PDB entry 7SK8 | electron microscopy, 3.30 A resolution | chains A and F of the 6 polymer chains in the assembly

Chain A:
Name: Atypical chemokine receptor 3
Organism: Homo sapiens
UniProt: P25106 (ACKR3_HUMAN); residue numbers follow UniProt; this construct covers 2-362
Amino-acid sequence (393 residues; numbered -1 to 391; the number before each row is that of its first residue; numbers below 1 keep their minus sign (Gly-1 is residue -1)):
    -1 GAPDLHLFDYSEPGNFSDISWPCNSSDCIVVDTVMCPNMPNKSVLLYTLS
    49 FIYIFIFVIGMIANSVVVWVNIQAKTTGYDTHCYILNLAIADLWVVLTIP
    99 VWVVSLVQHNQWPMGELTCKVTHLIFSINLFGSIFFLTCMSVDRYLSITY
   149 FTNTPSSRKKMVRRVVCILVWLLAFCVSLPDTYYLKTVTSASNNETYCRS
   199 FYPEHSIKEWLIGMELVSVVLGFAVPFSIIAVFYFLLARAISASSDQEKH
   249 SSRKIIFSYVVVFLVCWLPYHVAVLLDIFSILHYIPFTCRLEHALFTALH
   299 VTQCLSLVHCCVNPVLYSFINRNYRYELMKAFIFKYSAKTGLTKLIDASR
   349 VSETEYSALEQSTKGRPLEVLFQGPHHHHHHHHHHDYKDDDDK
Not modelled in the structure: -1 to 25, 332-391
Differences from the reference sequence: cloning artifact (-1 to 1); expression tag (363-391)
Cystine bridges: Cys117-Cys196
Ligand contacts:
  - GJ9 ((1R)-4-[7-(3-carboxypropoxy)-6-methylquinolin-8-yl]-1-{[2-(4-hydroxypiperidin-1-yl)-1,3-thiazol-4-yl]methyl}-1,4-diazepan-1-ium): Tyr51, Trp100, Ser103, Asn108, Trp110, His121, Phe124, Ser125, Leu128, Phe129, Ile132, Asp179, Ser216, Gly220, Trp265, Tyr268, His269, Gln301, Ser304, Leu305
  - Lauryl Maltose Neopentyl Glycol (LMN): Val140, Tyr143, Leu144, Tyr148, Ile227, Val230, Phe231, Leu234
Swiss-Prot annotation at these positions:
  - region: Tyr324 to Lys362 (C-terminal cytoplasmic tail)
  - modified residue (Phosphoserine): Ser347, Ser350, Ser355
  - glycosylation (N-linked (GlcNAc...) asparagine): Asn13, Asn22, Asn39
  - natural variant: Val258 (V258M: In OCABSN)
  - mutagenesis: Ser145 (S145A: Does not result in CXCL12-inducible chemotaxis, calcium mobilization or ERK activation, and has no effect on CXCR7-mediated CXCL12 degradation; when associated with V-147), Thr147 (T147V: Does not result in CXCL12-inducible chemotaxis, calcium mobilization or ERK activation, and has no effect on CXCR7-mediated CXCL12 degradation; when associated with A-145)
What the authors report for this chain:
  - binding site for GJ9: His269
  - mutagenesis - W100A, F124A, D179A, R197A, E213A, D275A: decreased signaling with Stromal cell-derived factor 1 (citing earlier work)
  - mutagenesis - Y268A, Q301A: decreased signaling with Stromal cell-derived factor 1
  - specificity-determining residues: Ser216, Leu305 (proposed by the authors, not directly observed)
  - mutagenesis - Y315A: decreased signaling (citing earlier work)
  - mutagenesis - Y268A, Q301A: increased signaling (constitutive activity)
  - mutagenesis - Y257L: decreased signaling in response to constitutive

Chain F:
Name: CID24 Fab heavy chain
Organism: Homo sapiens
Notes: antibody fragment or engineered binder
Amino-acid sequence (238 residues; each row starts with the number of its first residue):
     1 EISEVQLVESGGGLVQPGGSLRLSCAASGFNISSSSIHWVRQAPGKGLEW
    51 VASISPSYGYTSYADSVKGRFTISADTSKNTAYLQMNSLRAEDTAVYYCA
   101 RVSYWDWTWGWSKYEGMDYWGQGTLVTVSSASTKGPSVFPLAPSSKSTSG
   151 GTAALGCLVKDYFPEPVTVSWNSGALTSGVHTFPAVLQSSGLYSLSSVVT
   201 VPSSSLGTQTYICNVNHKPSNTKVDKKVEPKSCDKTHT
Not modelled in the structure: 1-4, 130-238
Cystine bridges: Cys25-Cys99

How chain A and chain F interact:
Residue-residue contacts - 59 pairs, chain A then chain F:
  Val65(A) - Trp111(F)
  Val68(A) - Trp111(F)  hydrophobic
  Asn69(A) - Trp111(F)
  Gly76(A) - Tyr114(F)
  Tyr77(A) - Ser112(F)
  Tyr77(A) - Lys113(F)
  Asp78(A) - Ser112(F)  hydrogen bond (backbone-backbone)
  Asp78(A) - Tyr114(F)
  Thr79(A) - Trp111(F)
  His80(A) - Trp109(F)
  His80(A) - Gly110(F)
  Ile83(A) - Trp109(F)  hydrophobic
  Ile83(A) - Gly110(F)
  Met138(A) - Trp109(F)  hydrophobic
  Asp141(A) - Trp109(F)  hydrogen bond
  Arg142(A) - Asp106(F)  salt bridge
  Arg142(A) - Trp109(F)
  Tyr143(A) - Tyr58(F)
  Ser145(A) - Tyr104(F)  hydrogen bond
  Ile146(A) - Ser33(F)
  Ile146(A) - Ser34(F)
  Ile146(A) - Tyr104(F)  hydrophobic
  Thr147(A) - Ser57(F)  hydrogen bond (backbone-side chain)
  Thr147(A) - Tyr58(F)
  Tyr148(A) - Tyr58(F)  hydrophobic
  Thr150(A) - Ser35(F)
  Thr150(A) - Ser36(F)
  Thr150(A) - Ser55(F)
  Asn151(A) - Ser53(F)  hydrogen bond
  Asn151(A) - Ile54(F)
  Asn151(A) - Ser55(F)
  Asn151(A) - Tyr60(F)  hydrogen bond (side chain-backbone)
  Asn151(A) - Thr61(F)
  Thr152(A) - Tyr60(F)
  Ser154(A) - Tyr114(F)
  Arg156(A) - Tyr60(F)  hydrogen bond
  Lys158(A) - Tyr114(F)  hydrogen bond
  Ile239(A) - Asp106(F)
  Ser242(A) - Asn31(F)
  Ser243(A) - Gly29(F)
  Ser243(A) - Phe30(F)
  Asp244(A) - Val5(F)
  Asp244(A) - Gly29(F)
  Asp244(A) - Phe30(F)
  Asp244(A) - Trp105(F)
  Gln245(A) - Tyr104(F)  hydrogen bond (side chain-backbone)
  Gln245(A) - Asp106(F)  hydrogen bond (side chain-backbone)
  His248(A) - Trp105(F)
  His248(A) - Trp107(F)
  Ser249(A) - Asp106(F)  hydrogen bond
  Ser249(A) - Trp107(F)
  Ser316(A) - Trp111(F)
  Asn319(A) - Trp107(F)
  Asn319(A) - Trp111(F)
  Arg320(A) - Trp107(F)
  Asn321(A) - Trp107(F)
  Asn321(A) - Thr108(F)
  Asn321(A) - Trp111(F)  hydrogen bond (side chain-backbone)
  Tyr322(A) - Trp111(F)  hydrophobic
Other interface residues (no listed pair), chain A (40 interface residues in all): Ala72, Pro153, Leu235, Ala241, Tyr315
Other interface residues (no listed pair), chain F (27 interface residues in all): Ser62

Summary:
40 residues of chain A and 27 residues of chain F are in contact; the contacts include 12 hydrogen bonds and 1
salt bridge. Among the polar pairs are Arg142(A)-Asp106(F), Asp141(A)-Trp109(F) and Ser145(A)-Tyr104(F). From
the paper: a binding site for GJ9 at His269(A); W100A, F124A and D179A of chain A, among others, reduce
signaling with Stromal cell-derived factor 1; 10 substitutions were tested in all.
Chain A is Atypical chemokine receptor 3 and chain F is CID24 Fab heavy chain, both from Homo sapiens; the
structure, Cryo-EM structure of human ACKR3 in complex with CXCL12, a small molecule partial agonist CCX662,
an ..., was determined by electron microscopy (same publication as 7SK3, 7SK4, 7SK5, 7SK6, 7SK7 and 7SK9).
